Entry 6J4W (electron microscopy, 7.90 A resolution (low resolution: residue-level contacts below are approximate; hydrogen-bond / salt-bridge calls are withheld)); this record covers chains T and a of the 26 polymer chains in the assembly.

Chain T:
Molecule: 198-nt DNA strand
Sequence (198 nucleotides; row label = number of the first residue in the row; numbers below 1 keep their minus sign (DA-72 is residue -72)):
   -72 ATCAGAATCC CGGTGCCGAG GCCGCTCAAT TGGTCGTAGA CAGCTCTAGC ACCGCTTAAA
   -12 CGCACGTACG CGCTGTCCCC CGCGTTTTAA CCGCCAAGGG GATTACACCC AAGACACCAG
    48 GCACGAGACA GAAAAAAACA ACGAAAACGG CCACCACCCA AACACACCAA ACACAAGAGC
   108 TAATTGACTG ACGTAAGC
Unresolved in the structure: 99-125

Chain a:
Protein: Histone H3.3
Source organism: Homo sapiens
UniProt: P84243 (H33_HUMAN); residues 0-135 here correspond to UniProt positions 1-136 (UniProt number = residue number + 1)
Chain sequence (139 residues; numbered -3 to 135; the number before each row is that of its first residue; numbers below 1 keep their minus sign (Gly-3 is residue -3)):
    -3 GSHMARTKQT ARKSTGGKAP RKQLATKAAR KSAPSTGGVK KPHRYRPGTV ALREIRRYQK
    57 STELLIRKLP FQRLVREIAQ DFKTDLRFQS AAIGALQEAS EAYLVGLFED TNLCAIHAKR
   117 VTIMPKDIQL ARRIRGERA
Unresolved in the structure: -3 to 37, 135
Construct notes: expression tag (-3 to -1)
UniProt features mapped onto this chain:
  - site: Ser31 (Interaction with ZMYND11)
  - modified residue: Arg2 (Asymmetric dimethylarginine), Thr3 (Phosphothreonine), Lys4 (Allysine), Gln5 (5-glutamyl dopamine), Thr6 (Phosphothreonine), Arg8 (Citrulline), Lys9 (N6,N6,N6-trimethyllysine), Ser10 (ADP-ribosylserine), Thr11 (Phosphothreonine), Lys14 (N6-(2-hydroxyisobutyryl)lysine), Arg17 (Asymmetric dimethylarginine), Lys18 (N6-(2-hydroxyisobutyryl)lysine), Lys23 (N6-(2-hydroxyisobutyryl)lysine), Arg26 (Citrulline), Lys27 (N6,N6,N6-trimethyllysine), Ser28 (ADP-ribosylserine), Ser31 (Phosphoserine), Lys36 (N6,N6,N6-trimethyllysine), Lys37 (N6-methyllysine), Tyr41 (Phosphotyrosine) and 9 more in UniProt
  - lipidation: Lys18 (N6-decanoyllysine)

Interface between chain T and chain a:
Contacting residue pairs - 15 pairs, chain T then chain a:
  DG-24(T) - Arg83(a)
  DG-24(T) - Phe84(a)
  DG-24(T) - Gln85(a)
  DC-23(T) - Arg72(a)
  DC-23(T) - Arg83(a)
  DC-23(T) - Phe84(a)
  DA-14(T) - Arg63(a)
  DA-13(T) - Arg63(a)
  DA-5(T) - Arg42(a)
  DA-5(T) - Pro43(a)
  DC-4(T) - Thr118(a)
  DG-3(T) - Arg116(a)
  DG-3(T) - Val117(a)
  DG-3(T) - Thr118(a)
  DC-2(T) - Met120(a)
Also at the interface, not in a pair above, chain T (9 interface residues in all): DA-25
Also at the interface, not in a pair above, chain a (12 interface residues in all): Ser86

Overview:
9 residues of chain T and 12 residues of chain a are in contact.
Here chain T is a 198-nt DNA strand and chain a is Histone H3.3 (Homo sapiens). Entry 6J4W (RNA polymerase II
elongation complex bound with Elf1 and Spt4/5, stalled at SHL(-5) of the nucleosome) was determined by
electron microscopy together with 6IR9, 6J4X, 6J4Y, 6J4Z, 6J50 and 6J51 from the same study.
